Entry 5CP6 (X-ray diffraction, 2.60 A resolution); this record covers chains I and F of the 10 polymer chains in the assembly.

# Chain I
Molecule: 145-nt DNA strand
Sequence (145 nucleotides; numbered -72 to 72; the number before each row is that of its first residue; numbers below 1 keep their minus sign (DA-72 is residue -72)):
   -72 ATCAATATCC ACCTGCAGAT ACTACCAAAA GTGTATTTGG AAACTGCTCC ATCAAAAGGC
   -12 ATGTTCAGCT GAATCAGCTG AACATGCCTT TTGATGGAGC AGTTTCCAAA TACACTTTTG
    48 GTAGTATCTG CAGGTGGATA TTGAT
Bound ions: Ru ion near DG-15 (its only coordinating residue here)
Residues lining bound ligands: RUH ((ethane6-5,8,9,10-tetrahydroanthracene)Ru(II)(ethylene-diamine)Cl): DA-16, DG-15, DG-14

# Chain F
Name: Histone H4
Source organism: Xenopus laevis
Reference sequence: P62799 (H4_XENLA); residues 1-102 here correspond to UniProt positions 2-103 (UniProt number = residue number + 1)
Amino-acid sequence (102 residues; each row starts with the number of its first residue):
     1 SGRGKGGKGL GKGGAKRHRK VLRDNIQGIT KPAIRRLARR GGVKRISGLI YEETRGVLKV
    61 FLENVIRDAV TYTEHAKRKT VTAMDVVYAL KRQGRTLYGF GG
Not modelled in the structure: 1-15
Curated features (UniProtKB/Swiss-Prot):
  - DNA-binding region: Lys16 to Lys20
  - modified residue: Ser1 (N-acetylserine), Arg3 (Asymmetric dimethylarginine), Lys5 (N6-(2-hydroxyisobutyryl)lysine), Lys8 (N6-(2-hydroxyisobutyryl)lysine), Lys12 (N6-(2-hydroxyisobutyryl)lysine), Lys16 (N6-(2-hydroxyisobutyryl)lysine), Lys20 (N6,N6,N6-trimethyllysine), Lys31 (N6-(2-hydroxyisobutyryl)lysine), Lys44 (N6-(2-hydroxyisobutyryl)lysine), Ser47 (Phosphoserine), Tyr51 (Phosphotyrosine), Lys59 (N6-(2-hydroxyisobutyryl)lysine), Lys77 (N6-(2-hydroxyisobutyryl)lysine), Lys79 (N6-(2-hydroxyisobutyryl)lysine), Tyr88 (Phosphotyrosine), Lys91 (N6-(2-hydroxyisobutyryl)lysine)
  - cross-link (Glycyl lysine isopeptide (Lys-Gly)): Lys31 (interchain with G-Cter in UFM1), Lys91 (interchain with G-Cter in ubiquitin)

# Interface between chain I and chain F
Pairs across the interface (12; chain I residue first):
  DT6(I) - Arg45(F)  base contact
  DG7(I) - Arg45(F)  hydrogen bond to the sugar
  DG7(I) - Ile46(F)  sugar contact
  DG7(I) - Ser47(F)  phosphate contact
  DG7(I) - Gly48(F)  hydrogen bond to the phosphate
  DA8(I) - Arg35(F)  salt bridge to the phosphate
  DA8(I) - Arg45(F)  phosphate contact
  DA8(I) - Ile46(F)  hydrogen bond to the phosphate
  DG26(I) - Lys79(F)  salt bridge to the phosphate
  DC27(I) - Arg78(F)  phosphate contact
  DC27(I) - Lys79(F)  hydrogen bond to the phosphate
  DC27(I) - Thr80(F)  hydrogen bond to the phosphate
Other interface residues (no listed pair), chain I (7 interface residues in all): DA9, DA28
Other interface residues (no listed pair), chain F (12 interface residues in all): Arg39, Lys44, Tyr51, Lys77

# Overview
7 residues of chain I face 12 of chain F across their interface, with 5 hydrogen bonds and 2 salt bridges.
Polar contacts include DG7(I)-Arg45(F), DG7(I)-Gly48(F) and DA8(I)-Ile46(F). Chain I binds compound RUH.
Curated annotation (UniProt) lists a DNA-binding region on chain F.
Here chain I is a 145-nt DNA strand and chain F is Histone H4 (Xenopus laevis). Entry 5CP6 (Nucleosome Core
Particle with Adducts from the Anticancer Compound,
[(eta6-5,8,9,10-tetrahydroanthracene)Ru(ethylenediamine)Cl][PF6]) was determined by X-ray diffraction.
